Entry 4XM0 (X-ray diffraction, 2.80 A resolution); this record covers chains B and D of the 6 polymer chains in the assembly.

# Chain B (and D)
Name: Uncharacterized protein
From: Pyrococcus furiosus
Notes: chain D of this document is another copy of the same molecule, construct and numbering; everything in this record applies to it too
Reference sequence: Q8U3V1 (Q8U3V1_PYRFU); numbering as in UniProt (aligned over 1-267)
Chain sequence (267 residues; each row starts with the number of its first residue):
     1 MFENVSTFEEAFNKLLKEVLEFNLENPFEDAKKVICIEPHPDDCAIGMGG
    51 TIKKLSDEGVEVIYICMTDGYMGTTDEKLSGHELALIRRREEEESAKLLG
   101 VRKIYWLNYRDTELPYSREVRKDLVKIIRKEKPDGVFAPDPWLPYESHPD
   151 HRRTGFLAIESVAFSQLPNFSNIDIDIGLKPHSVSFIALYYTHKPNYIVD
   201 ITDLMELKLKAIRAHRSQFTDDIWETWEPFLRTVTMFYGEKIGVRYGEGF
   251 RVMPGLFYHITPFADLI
Disordered / not traced: 1-12 (chain D: 1-5)
Modified / non-standard residues: Mse1 (selenomethionine); Mse48, Mse67, Mse72, Mse205, Mse236, Mse253 (selenomethionine; parent Met)
Bound ions: Zn2+: H40, D43, H151

# Chain B / chain D interface
Pairs across the interface (18):
  D69(B) with H82(D), salt bridge; R110(D), salt bridge
  Y71(B) with N108(D), hydrogen bond
  H82(B) with D69(D); H82(D); A85(D); N108(D)
  A85(B) with H82(D)
  L86(B) with E83(D); L86(D), hydrophobic
  R89(B) with H82(D)
  R90(B) with E83(D), salt bridge
  N108(B) with Y71(D), hydrogen bond; H82(D); R110(D), hydrogen bond (backbone-side chain)
  R110(B) with D69(D), salt bridge; N108(D), hydrogen bond (side chain-backbone); R110(D)
Interface residues without a listed pair, chain B (12 interface residues in all): S80, E83, Y109
Interface residues without a listed pair, chain D (10 interface residues in all): S80, R89

# Overview
Chain B and chain D form an interface of 12 and 10 residues respectively; the contacts include 4 hydrogen
bonds and 4 salt bridges. Polar pairs include D69(B)-H82(D), D69(B)-R110(D) and R90(B)-E83(D). The Zn2+ site
is built by H40(B), D43(B) and H151(B).
Both chains are Uncharacterized protein (Pyrococcus furiosus). Entry 4XM0 (N,N'-diacetylchitobiose deacetylase
(SeMet derivative) from Pyrococcus furiosus in the absence of cadmium) was determined by X-ray diffraction
together with 4XLZ, 4XM1 and 4XM2 from the same study.
